PDB entry 4EQF | X-ray diffraction, 3.00 A resolution | chains A and B

# Chain A
Protein: PEX5-related protein
Organism: Mus musculus
Reference sequence: Q8C437 (PEX5R_MOUSE); residues -42 to 319 here correspond to UniProt positions 206-567 (UniProt number = residue number + 248)
Sequence (365 residues; numbered -45 to 319; the number before each row is that of its first residue; numbers below 1 keep their minus sign (Gly-45 is residue -45)):
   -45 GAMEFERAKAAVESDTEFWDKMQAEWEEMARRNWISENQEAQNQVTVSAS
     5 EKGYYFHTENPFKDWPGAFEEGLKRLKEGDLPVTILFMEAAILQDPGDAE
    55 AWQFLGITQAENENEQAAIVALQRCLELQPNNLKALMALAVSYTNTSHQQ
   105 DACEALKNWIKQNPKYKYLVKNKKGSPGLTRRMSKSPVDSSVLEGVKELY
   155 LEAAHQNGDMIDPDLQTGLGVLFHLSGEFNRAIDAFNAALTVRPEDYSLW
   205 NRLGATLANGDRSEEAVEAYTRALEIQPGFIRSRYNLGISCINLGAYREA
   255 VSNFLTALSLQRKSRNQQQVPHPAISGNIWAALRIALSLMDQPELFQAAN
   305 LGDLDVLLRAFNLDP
Not modelled in the structure: -45 to 6, 124-142, 268-279, 319
Sequence notes: expression tag (-45 to -43)
Swiss-Prot annotation at these positions:
  - modified residue (Phosphoserine): Ser138, Ser140

# Chain B
Protein: Potassium/sodium hyperpolarization-activated cyclic nucleotide-gated channel 2
Reference sequence: O88703 (HCN2_MOUSE); residues 1-7 here correspond to UniProt positions 857-863 (UniProt number = residue number + 856)
Sequence (7 residues; each row starts with the number of its first residue):
     1 SRLSSNL
Not modelled in the structure: 1

# How chain A and chain B interact
Pairs across the interface (25; chain A residue first):
  Glu67(A) with Asn6(B), hydrogen bond
  Glu69(A) with Asn6(B)
  Val95(A) with Leu7(B)
  Asn99(A) with Ser5(B); Asn6(B); Leu7(B), hydrogen bond (side chain-backbone)
  His178(A) with Leu7(B)
  Asn205(A) with Asn6(B), hydrogen bond (side chain-backbone); Leu7(B)
  Arg206(A) with Leu7(B), hydrogen bond (side chain-backbone)
  Ala209(A) with Ser5(B); Asn6(B); Leu7(B), hydrophobic
  Ala212(A) with Ser5(B)
  Asn213(A) with Ser4(B); Ser5(B), hydrogen bond (side chain-backbone)
  Tyr224(A) with Ser5(B), hydrogen bond
  Arg236(A) with Asn6(B); Leu7(B), hydrogen bond (side chain-backbone)
  Tyr239(A) with Asn6(B)
  Asn240(A) with Ser5(B); Asn6(B), hydrogen bond (side chain-backbone)
  Ile243(A) with Leu3(B), hydrophobic; Ser5(B)
  Ile246(A) with Leu3(B), hydrophobic
Interface residues without a listed pair, chain A (18 interface residues in all): Thr210, Ile289
The authors on this interface:
  - interface residues, chain A: Glu67(A), Val95(A), Asn99(A), Asn205(A), Arg206(A), Thr210(A), Asn213(A), Tyr224(A), Arg236(A), Asn240(A), Ile243(A), Ile246(A)

# In short
Chain A and chain B form an interface of 18 and 5 residues respectively; the contacts include 8 hydrogen
bonds. Among the polar pairs are Glu67(A)-Asn6(B), Asn99(A)-Leu7(B) and Asn205(A)-Asn6(B). From the paper:
interface residues Glu67(A), Val95(A) and Asn99(A) among others.
Chain A is PEX5-related protein (Mus musculus) and chain B is Potassium/sodium hyperpolarization-activated
cyclic nucleotide-gated channel 2; the structure, Trip8b-1a#206-567 interacting with the carboxy-terminal
seven residues of HCN2, was determined by X-ray diffraction.
